5BKF - chains D and E of the 5 polymer chains in the assembly; structure by electron microscopy, 3.60 A resolution.

Chain D:
Name: Glycine receptor subunit alpha-2
Organism: Homo sapiens
Notes: engineered mutation(s): second cytoplasmic domain deleted
UniProtKB: P23416 (GLRA2_HUMAN); residues 1-425 here correspond to UniProt positions 28-452 (UniProt number = residue number + 27)
Sequence (364 residues; row label = number of the first residue in the row; note: 61 numbers in that range are skipped by the numbering (no residue carries them; nothing is unmodelled there)):
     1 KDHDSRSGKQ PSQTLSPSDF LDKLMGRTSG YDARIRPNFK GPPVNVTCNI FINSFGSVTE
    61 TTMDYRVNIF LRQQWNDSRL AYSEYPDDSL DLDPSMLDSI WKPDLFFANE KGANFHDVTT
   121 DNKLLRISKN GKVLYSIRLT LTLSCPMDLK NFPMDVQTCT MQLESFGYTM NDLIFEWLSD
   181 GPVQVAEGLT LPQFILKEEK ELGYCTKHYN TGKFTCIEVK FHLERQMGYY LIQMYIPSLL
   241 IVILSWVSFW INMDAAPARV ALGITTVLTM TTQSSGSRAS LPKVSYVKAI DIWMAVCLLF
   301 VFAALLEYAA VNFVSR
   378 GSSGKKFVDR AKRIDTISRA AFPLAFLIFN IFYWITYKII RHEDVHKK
Not modelled in the structure: 1-14, 378-382, 419-425
Sequence notes: linker (378-381)
Disulfides: Cys145-Cys159, Cys205-Cys216
Covalently attached groups: N-acetylglucosamine (NAG) linked to Asn45, Asn76
Small-molecule neighbours:
  - glycine (GLY), molecule 1: Phe70, Leu71, Arg72, Leu124, Ser136
  - glycine (GLY), molecule 2: Phe166, Tyr209, Thr211, Phe214
Curated features (UniProtKB/Swiss-Prot):
  - binding site (glycine): Arg72, Ser136, Thr211
  - binding site (strychnine): Arg72
  - binding site (Zn(2+)): Glu199, Glu201, His222
  - site: Leu268 (Important for obstruction of the ion pore in the closed conformation)
  - glycosylation (N-linked (GlcNAc...) asparagine): Asn45, Asn76
What the authors report for this chain:
  - post-translational modification sites: Asn45

Chain E:
Name: Glycine receptor subunit beta, Green fluorescent protein
Organism: Homo sapiens
UniProtKB: chimeric construct of P48167, P42212: residues 3-333 from P48167 (GLRB_HUMAN) positions 25-355 (UniProt number = residue number + 22); residues 333-342 from P42212 positions 2-238 (offset varies); residues 342-475 from P48167 (GLRB_HUMAN) positions 400-497 (UniProt number = residue number + 22)
Sequence (702 residues; row label = number of the first residue in the row; note: 110 numbers in that range are skipped by the numbering (no residue carries them; nothing is unmodelled there); a row labelled like 333A-333Z holds insertion residues (333A, then the next letters in order); numbers below 1 keep their minus sign (Gly-19 is residue -19)):
   -19 GVAMPGAEDD VVAALEVLFQ GPKSSKKGKG KKKQYLCPSQ QSAEDLARVP ANSTSNILNR
    41 LLVSYDPRIR PNFKGIPVDV VVNIFINSFG SIQETTMDYR VNIFLRQKWN DPRLKLPSDF
   101 RGSDALTVDP TMYKCLWKPD LFFANEKSAN FHDVTQENIL LFIFRDGDVL VSMRLSITLS
   161 CPLDLTLFPM DTQRCKMQLE SFGYTTDDLR FIWQSGDPVQ LEKIALPQFD IKKEDIEYGN
   221 CTKYYKGTGY YTCVEVIFTL RRQVGFYMMG VYAPTLLIVV LSWLSFWINP DASAARVPLG
   281 IFSVLSLASE CTTLAAELPK VSYVKALDVW LIACLLFGFA SLVEYAVVQV MLN
333A-333Z GGSSAAAVSKGEELFTGVVPILVELD
334A-334Z GDVNGHKFSVSGEGEGDATYGKLTLK
335A-335Z FICTTGKLPVPWPTLVTTLTYGVQCF
336A-336Z SRYPDHMKQHDFFKSAMPEGYVQERT
337A-337Z IFFKDDGNYKTRAEVKFEGDTLVNRI
338A-338Z ELKGIDFKEDGNILGHKLEYNYNSHN
339A-339Z VYIMADKQKNGIKVNFKIRHNIEDGS
340A-340Z VQLADHYQQNTPIGDGPVLLPDNHYL
341A-341Z STQSKLSKDPNEKRDHMVLLEFVTAA
342A-342Z GITLGMDELYKSGSGSGVGETRCKKV
343A-343Z CTSKSDLRSNDFSIVGSLPRDFELSN
344A-344Z YDCYGKPIEVNNGLGKSQAKNNKKPP
345A-345E PAKPV
   444 IPTAAKRIDL YARALFPFCF LFFNVIYWSI YL
Not modelled in the structure: -19 to 28, 333A-333Z, 334A-334Z, 335A-335Z, 336A-336Z, 337A-337Z, 338A-338Z, 339A-339Z, 340A-340Z, 341A-341Z, 342A-342Z, 343A-343Z, 344A-344Z, 345A-345E
Sequence notes: expression tag (-19 to 2); linker (333A-333H, 342L-342Q); engineered mutation Leu335S (Phe64 in P42212), Thr335T (Ser65 in P42212), Lys341E (Ala206 in P42212), Leu342D (His231 in P42212)
Disulfides: Cys161-Cys175, Cys221-Cys233
Covalently attached groups: N-acetylglucosamine (NAG) linked to Asn220
Small-molecule neighbours:
  - glycine (GLY), molecule 1: Phe84, Arg86, Leu140, Ser152
  - glycine (GLY), molecule 2: Phe182, Tyr225, Thr228, Tyr231
Curated features (UniProtKB/Swiss-Prot):
  - binding site (glycine): Arg86, Ser152, Thr228
  - site: Leu285 (Important for obstruction of the ion pore in the closed conformation)
  - glycosylation (N-linked (GlcNAc...) asparagine): Asn32, Asn220
  - modified residue: Tyr335U (Z: -2,3-didehydrotyrosine)
What the authors report for this chain:
  - conformationally variable residues: Ala274
  - post-translational modification sites: Asn36, Asn220
  - mutagenesis - N36A, N220A: abolished expression
  - specificity-determining residues: Phe282 (proposed by the authors, not directly observed)

Interface between chain D and chain E:
Residue-residue contacts (85; chain D residue first):
  Asp32(D) - Asn32(E)  hydrogen bond
  Ala33(D) - Asp109(E)
  Arg34(D) - Asn32(E)
  Arg34(D) - Arg40(E)
  Arg34(D) - Asp109(E)
  Arg34(D) - Met112(E)
  Ile35(D) - Ala31(E)  hydrophobic
  Ile35(D) - Asn32(E)
  Phe39(D) - Ala31(E)  hydrophobic
  Lys102(D) - Thr135(E)
  Asp104(D) - Gln136(E)
  Asp104(D) - Glu137(E)
  Asp104(D) - Asn138(E)
  Asp104(D) - Ile139(E)
  Leu105(D) - Val134(E)
  Leu105(D) - Thr135(E)  hydrogen bond (backbone-side chain)
  Phe106(D) - Phe84(E)  hydrophobic
  Phe106(D) - Asn138(E)
  Phe106(D) - Arg154(E)
  Phe107(D) - Arg154(E)
  Ala108(D) - Asn67(E)
  Ala108(D) - Arg154(E)  hydrogen bond (backbone-side chain)
  Glu110(D) - Asn82(E)
  Glu110(D) - His132(E)  salt bridge
  Glu110(D) - Val134(E)
  Glu110(D) - Asn138(E)
  Glu110(D) - Arg154(E)  salt bridge
  Lys111(D) - Ser71(E)  hydrogen bond
  Lys111(D) - His132(E)
  Ala113(D) - Val134(E)  hydrophobic
  Phe115(D) - Asp133(E)
  Phe115(D) - Val134(E)  hydrophobic
  Phe115(D) - Thr135(E)
  Leu139(D) - Val134(E)  hydrophobic
  Phe166(D) - Phe84(E)  hydrophobic
  Phe166(D) - Asn138(E)
  Phe166(D) - Ile139(E)
  Phe166(D) - Leu140(E)
  Phe166(D) - Ser152(E)
  Phe166(D) - Met153(E)
  Phe166(D) - Arg154(E)
  Gly167(D) - Thr107(E)  hydrogen bond (backbone-side chain)
  Gly167(D) - Ile139(E)
  Gly167(D) - Leu140(E)
  Tyr168(D) - Asp109(E)  hydrogen bond
  Asp172(D) - Thr107(E)
  Tyr209(D) - Phe65(E)  hydrophobic
  Tyr209(D) - Phe84(E)
  Tyr209(D) - Arg86(E)
  Asn210(D) - Asn63(E)
  Asn210(D) - Arg86(E)  hydrogen bond
  Asn210(D) - Gln200(E)
  Thr211(D) - Arg86(E)
  Thr211(D) - Phe142(E)
  Ala256(D) - Ala275(E)  hydrophobic
  Pro257(D) - Ala274(E)
  Pro257(D) - Ala275(E)
  Val260(D) - Ala275(E)
  Val260(D) - Leu279(E)  hydrophobic
  Ile264(D) - Pro278(E)
  Ile264(D) - Leu279(E)  hydrophobic
  Ile264(D) - Phe282(E)  hydrophobic
  Leu268(D) - Phe282(E)  hydrophobic
  Leu268(D) - Ser286(E)
  Arg278(D) - Phe246(E)
  Lys283(D) - Pro207(E)
  Lys283(D) - Gln208(E)
  Lys283(D) - Phe246(E)
  Val284(D) - Pro207(E)  hydrophobic
  Val284(D) - Phe246(E)
  Ser285(D) - Gln243(E)  hydrogen bond
  Ser285(D) - Gly245(E)
  Ser285(D) - Phe246(E)
  Ser285(D) - Met249(E)
  Val287(D) - Met249(E)  hydrophobic
  Asp291(D) - Met249(E)
  Leu298(D) - Leu257(E)  hydrophobic
  Phe302(D) - Leu257(E)  hydrophobic
  Phe302(D) - Val260(E)  hydrophobic
  Phe302(D) - Leu261(E)  hydrophobic
  Leu305(D) - Leu261(E)  hydrophobic
  Leu306(D) - Leu264(E)  hydrophobic
  Asn312(D) - Ile268(E)
  Asn312(D) - Asn269(E)  hydrogen bond
  Phe313(D) - Trp267(E)  hydrophobic
Other interface residues (no listed pair), chain D (53 interface residues in all): Lys40, Met63, Leu71, Gln73, Trp101, Pro103, Tyr135, Ile137, Thr169, Phe214, Val267, Ser275, Ala309
Other interface residues (no listed pair), chain E (57 interface residues in all): Ser35, Arg80, Phe100, Pro110, Thr111, Leu150, Ser156, Gly250, Ile258, Glu290, Glu297

Summary:
53 residues of chain D and 57 residues of chain E are in contact; the contacts include 9 hydrogen bonds and 2
salt bridges. Polar pairs include Glu110(D)-His132(E), Glu110(D)-Arg154(E) and Asp32(D)-Asn32(E). The paper
reports that N36A and N220A of chain E abolish expression; the specificity determinant Phe282(E).
Chain D is Glycine receptor subunit alpha-2 and chain E is Glycine receptor subunit beta, Green fluorescent
protein, both from Homo sapiens; the structure, Cyro-EM structure of human Glycine Receptor alpha2-beta
heteromer, Glycine bound, desensitized state, was determined by electron microscopy together with 5BKG, 7KUY
and 7L31 from the same study.
